PDB entry 9GM6 | electron microscopy, 3.70 A resolution | chains C and A of the 7 polymer chains in the assembly

== Chain C ==
Protein: Chromosome partition protein MukF
Source organism: Photorhabdus thracensis
Reference sequence: A0A0F7LMQ4 (A0A0F7LMQ4_9GAMM); residue numbers follow UniProt; this construct covers 1-440
Sequence (440 residues; row label = number of the first residue in the row):
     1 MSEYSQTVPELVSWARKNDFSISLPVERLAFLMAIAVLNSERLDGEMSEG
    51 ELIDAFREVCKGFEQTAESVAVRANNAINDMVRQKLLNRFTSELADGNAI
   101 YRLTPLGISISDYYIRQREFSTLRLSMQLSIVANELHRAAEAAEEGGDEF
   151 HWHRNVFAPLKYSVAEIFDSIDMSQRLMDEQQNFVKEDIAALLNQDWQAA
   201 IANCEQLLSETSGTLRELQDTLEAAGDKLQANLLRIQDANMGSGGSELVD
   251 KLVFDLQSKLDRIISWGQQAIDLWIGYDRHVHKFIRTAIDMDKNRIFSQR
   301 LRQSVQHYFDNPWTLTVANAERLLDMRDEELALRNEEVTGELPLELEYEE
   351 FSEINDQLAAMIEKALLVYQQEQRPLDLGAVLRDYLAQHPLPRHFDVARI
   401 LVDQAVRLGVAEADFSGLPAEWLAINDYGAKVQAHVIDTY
Disordered / not traced: 1-295

== Chain A ==
Protein: Chromosome partition protein MukB
Source organism: Photorhabdus thracensis
Reference sequence: A0A0F7LRY2 (A0A0F7LRY2_9GAMM); residues 1-1482 here = UniProt positions 1-1482
Sequence (1482 residues; each row starts with the number of its first residue):
     1 MIERGKFRSLTLVNWNGFFARTFDLDELVTTLSGGNGAGKSTTMAAFVTA
    51 LIPDLTLLHFRNTTEAGATSGSRDKGLHGKLRAGVCYSTLDVINSRHQRV
   101 VVGVRLQQVAGRDRKVDIKPFMIQGLPTAIQPTQLLTENVGERQARVLPL
   151 NELKDRLDEMEGVQFKQFNSITDYHAQMFDLGVIPKRLRSASDRSKFYRL
   201 IEASLYGGISSAITRSLRDYLLPENSGVRKAFQDMEAALRENRITLEAIR
   251 VTQSDRDLFKHLITEATSYVSADYMRHANERRTHLDEALALRGELFGSHK
   301 QLATEQYRHVEMARELAEQSGASSDLETDHQAASDHLNLVQTAMRQQEKI
   351 DRYQVDLEELSYRLEEQTDVVEEAGELQAEYEARTEATEQEVDELKSQLA
   401 DYQQALDVQQTRAIQYQQALQALERARELCRLPDLSVDNAEEWLETFQAK
   451 EQQATEALLALEQKLSVADAAHNQFEQAYQLVKNIVGETSRSEAWQSARE
   501 LLRDWPSQRHLADRVQPLRMRLSELEQRLNNQQNAERLLSEFCKRQGRQY
   551 QAEDLEALQNELEARQEALSLSVNEGGERRMEMRQELEQLKQKIQSLTAR
   601 APVWLAAQDTLNQLCEQSGETLASSNDVTEYMQQLLEREREATVERDEVA
   651 AQKRELEKQIERLSQPSGAEDSRMIALAERFGGVLLSEIYDDITIDDAPY
   701 FSALYGPARHGIVVPDLSLVRPHLETLEDCPEDLYLIEGDPQSFDDSVFN
   751 AEEQTNAVLVKSSDRQWRYSRYPELPLFGRAARENRLEALNLERDALAER
   801 YATLSFDVQKIQRAHQAFSQFVGKHLSVAFDTDPEAEIRELRQRHTELER
   851 EVSRFEDQTQQQRQQYAQAKESLTTLNRLIPQVTLLLDETLIDRVEEVRE
   901 EMDEAQEAARFLQQHGSALTKLEPMVAVLQSDPQQHEQLQQDYETAKHSQ
   951 HQAKQQAFALVEIVQRRVHFSYSDSAGMLSENADLNDKLRQRLEHAESDR
  1001 SRAREQLRQQQAQYSQFNQVLASLKSSYETKQDMLKELLQEMKDIGVQAD
  1051 ANAEMRARERRDRLHEALSVNRSRVNQLEKQIAFCEAEMENVQKKLRKLE
  1101 RDYYQIREQVVSAKAGWCAVMRMVKDNGVERRLHRRELAYMEGGALRSMS
  1151 DKALGALRLAVADNEHLRDALRLSEDPKRPERKVQFFIAVYQHLRERIRQ
  1201 DIIRTDDPVDAIEQMEIELARLTEELTAREQKLAISSKSVANIIRKTIQR
  1251 EQNRIRMLNQGLQAVSFGQVRGVRLNVNVRESHAILLDVLSEQQEQHQDL
  1301 FNSQRLTFSEAMAKLYQRLNPQVDMGQRLPQTIGEELLDYRNYLELDVEV
  1351 NRGSDGWLKAESGALSTGEAIGTGMSILVMVVQSWEEESRRLRGKDISPC
  1401 RLLFLDEAARLDAKSIATLFELCERLQMQLIIAAPENISPEKGTTYKLVR
  1451 KVFKNHEHVHVVGLRGFGQDAPATQLISDVTA
Disordered / not traced: 1, 341-525, 884-1056, 1469-1482
Ion coordination: Mg2+: Ser-41 (together with ATP)
Residues lining bound ligands:
  - ATP (adenosine-5'-triphosphate), molecule 1: Gly-35, Asn-36, Gly-37, Ala-38, Gly-39, Lys-40, Ser-41, Thr-42, Gly-76, Gly-79, Lys-80, Glu-1407, Arg-1450
  - ATP, molecule 2: Gln-1269, Arg-1352, Gly-1363, Ala-1364, Leu-1365, Ser-1366, Thr-1367, Gly-1368, Glu-1369

== How chain C and chain A interact ==
Contacting residue pairs (38):
  Phe-395(C) / Ser-1439(A)
  Phe-395(C) / Pro-1440(A)
  Phe-395(C) / Glu-1441(A)
  Phe-395(C) / Phe-1467(A)  hydrophobic
  Ala-398(C) / Phe-1467(A)  hydrophobic
  Arg-399(C) / Glu-1436(A)  salt bridge
  Arg-399(C) / Ser-1439(A)  hydrogen bond
  Val-402(C) / Val-1462(A)  hydrophobic
  Asp-403(C) / Lys-1447(A)  salt bridge
  Val-406(C) / Val-1449(A)  hydrophobic
  Val-406(C) / Lys-1451(A)  hydrogen bond (backbone-side chain)
  Val-406(C) / His-1460(A)
  Val-406(C) / Val-1462(A)  hydrophobic
  Gly-409(C) / Lys-1451(A)  hydrogen bond (backbone-side chain)
  Val-410(C) / Lys-1451(A)
  Glu-412(C) / Arg-143(A)
  Asp-414(C) / Arg-21(A)  salt bridge
  Phe-415(C) / Gln-144(A)
  Phe-415(C) / Ala-145(A)
  Phe-415(C) / Phe-1453(A)  hydrophobic
  Phe-415(C) / His-1458(A)
  Gly-417(C) / Thr-133(A)  hydrogen bond (backbone-side chain)
  Gly-417(C) / Gln-134(A)
  Leu-418(C) / Gln-134(A)
  Pro-419(C) / Thr-133(A)
  Trp-422(C) / Asp-24(A)
  Trp-422(C) / Tyr-1446(A)
  Trp-422(C) / Gly-1463(A)
  Trp-422(C) / Leu-1464(A)
  Trp-422(C) / Arg-1465(A)
  Gly-429(C) / Gly-1466(A)
  Ala-430(C) / Arg-1465(A)
  Lys-431(C) / Leu-1464(A)
  Lys-431(C) / Arg-1465(A)  hydrogen bond (backbone-backbone)
  Val-432(C) / Gly-1463(A)
  Val-432(C) / Leu-1464(A)  hydrophobic
  Gln-433(C) / Val-1462(A)
  Gln-433(C) / Gly-1463(A)  hydrogen bond (backbone-backbone)
Also at the interface, not in a pair above, chain C (26 interface residues in all): His-394, Arg-407, Ala-411, Tyr-428, Ala-434, Thr-439
Also at the interface, not in a pair above, chain A (29 interface residues in all): Phe-19, Ala-20, Gln-131, Thr-137, Thr-1444

== Summary ==
26 residues of chain C and 29 residues of chain A are in contact, with 6 hydrogen bonds and 3 salt bridges.
Polar contacts include Arg-399(C)/Glu-1436(A), Asp-403(C)/Lys-1447(A) and Asp-414(C)/Arg-21(A). Ligands of
chain A: ATP.
Here chain C is Chromosome partition protein MukF and chain A is Chromosome partition protein MukB, both from
Photorhabdus thracensis. Entry 9GM6 (MukBEF in a nucleotide-bound state with open neck gate (heads core)) was
determined by electron microscopy (same publication as 9GM7, 9GM8, 9GM9, 9GMA, 9GMB and 9GMD).
